Entry 4OM4 (X-ray diffraction, 2.74 A resolution); this record covers chains A and C of the 5 polymer chains in the assembly.

# Chain A (and C)
Name: Cytotoxin 2
Organism: Naja atra
Notes: chain C of this document is another copy of the same molecule, construct and numbering; everything in this record applies to it too
UniProtKB: P01442 (CTXA2_NAJAT); residues 1-60 here correspond to UniProt positions 22-81 (UniProt number = residue number + 21)
Sequence (60 residues; each row starts with the number of its first residue):
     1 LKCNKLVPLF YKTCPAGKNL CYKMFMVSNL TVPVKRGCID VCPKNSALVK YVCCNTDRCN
Disulfide bonds: Cys-3/Cys-21, Cys-14/Cys-38, Cys-42/Cys-53, Cys-54/Cys-59
What the authors report for this chain:
  - self-association interface (contacts with another copy of this molecule): Pro-8, Leu-9, Val-32, Pro-33, Val-34

# How chain A and chain C interact
Residue-residue contacts - 6 pairs, chain A then chain C:
  Leu-6(A) / Val-7(C)  hydrophobic
  Leu-9(A) / Val-32(C)  hydrophobic
  Val-32(A) / Pro-8(C)  hydrophobic
  Val-32(A) / Leu-9(C)
  Pro-33(A) / Leu-9(C)
  Val-34(A) / Leu-9(C)  hydrophobic
Other interface residues (no listed pair), chain A (7 interface residues in all): Val-7, Pro-8
Other interface residues (no listed pair), chain C (6 interface residues in all): Leu-6, Val-34

# In short
7 residues of chain A face 6 of chain C across their interface. From the paper: a self-association interface
involving Pro-8(A), Leu-9(A) and Val-32(A) among others.
Both chains are Cytotoxin 2 (Naja atra). Entry 4OM4 (Crystal structure of CTX A2 from Taiwan Cobra (Naja naja
atra)) was determined by X-ray diffraction together with 4OM5 from the same study.
